Entry 8TOB (electron microscopy, 3.14 A resolution); this record covers chains RA and RB of the 44 polymer chains in the assembly.

== Chain RA ==
Protein: Fimbrial protein
From: Acinetobacter genomosp. 16BJ
UniProt: N9RQW9 (N9RQW9_9GAMM); residues 9-78 here = UniProt positions 9-78
Chain sequence (70 residues; numbered 9 to 78; the number before each row is that of its first residue):
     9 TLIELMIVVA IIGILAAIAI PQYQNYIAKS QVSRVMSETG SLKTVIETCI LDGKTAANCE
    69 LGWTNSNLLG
Cystine bridges: Cys57-Cys67
What the authors report for this chain:
  - post-translational modification sites: Gly78

== Chain RB ==
Protein: Fimbrial protein
From: Acinetobacter genomosp. 16BJ
UniProt: N9RQW9 (N9RQW9_9GAMM); numbering as in UniProt (aligned over 79-147)
Chain sequence (69 residues; row label = number of the first residue in the row):
    79 STAAVTGQTG LTITYPASAT ESAAIQGTFG NSAAIKIKNQ TLTWTRTPEG AWSCATTVEA
   139 KFKPAGCAS
Cystine bridges: Cys132-Cys145
What the authors report for this chain:
  - post-translational modification sites: Ser147

== Interface between chain RA and chain RB ==
Residue-residue contacts - 70 pairs, chain RA then chain RB:
  Gln32(RA) - Lys114(RB)
  Gln32(RA) - Phe140(RB)
  Asn33(RA) - Lys139(RB)
  Asn33(RA) - Phe140(RB)
  Ala36(RA) - Ile115(RB)  hydrophobic
  Lys37(RA) - Lys139(RB)
  Lys37(RA) - Phe140(RB)
  Gln39(RA) - Ser110(RB)
  Gln39(RA) - Ala111(RB)
  Gln39(RA) - Ala112(RB)  hydrogen bond (side chain-backbone)
  Gln39(RA) - Ile115(RB)
  Val40(RA) - Phe107(RB)  hydrophobic
  Val40(RA) - Leu120(RB)  hydrophobic
  Val40(RA) - Pro142(RB)
  Val43(RA) - Phe107(RB)  hydrophobic
  Val43(RA) - Leu120(RB)  hydrophobic
  Met44(RA) - Trp122(RB)
  Met44(RA) - Pro142(RB)  hydrophobic
  Met44(RA) - Gly144(RB)
  Met44(RA) - Cys145(RB)  hydrophobic
  Thr47(RA) - Leu120(RB)
  Thr47(RA) - Trp122(RB)  hydrogen bond
  Gly48(RA) - Trp122(RB)
  Leu50(RA) - Leu89(RB)  hydrophobic
  Leu50(RA) - Ile103(RB)  hydrophobic
  Lys51(RA) - Trp122(RB)
  Lys51(RA) - Trp130(RB)
  Ile54(RA) - Ile91(RB)  hydrophobic
  Ile54(RA) - Ile103(RB)  hydrophobic
  Glu55(RA) - Arg124(RB)  salt bridge
  Glu55(RA) - Trp130(RB)  hydrogen bond
  Cys57(RA) - Tyr93(RB)
  Ile58(RA) - Tyr93(RB)
  Ile58(RA) - Pro94(RB)  hydrophobic
  Ile58(RA) - Arg124(RB)
  Lys62(RA) - Tyr93(RB)  hydrogen bond (backbone-side chain)
  Thr63(RA) - Tyr93(RB)
  Ala64(RA) - Ala81(RB)  hydrogen bond (backbone-backbone)
  Ala64(RA) - Ala82(RB)  hydrogen bond (backbone-backbone)
  Ala64(RA) - Tyr93(RB)
  Ala65(RA) - Thr80(RB)
  Ala65(RA) - Ala82(RB)  hydrophobic
  Cys67(RA) - Thr80(RB)
  Cys67(RA) - Ala81(RB)  hydrogen bond (backbone-backbone)
  Glu68(RA) - Ser79(RB)
  Leu69(RA) - Ser79(RB)  hydrogen bond (backbone-backbone)
  Leu69(RA) - Thr80(RB)
  Leu69(RA) - Ala81(RB)
  Trp71(RA) - Gln86(RB)  hydrogen bond
  Trp71(RA) - Leu89(RB)
  Asn73(RA) - Gly85(RB)
  Asn73(RA) - Gln86(RB)
  Ser74(RA) - Gln86(RB)  hydrogen bond (backbone-side chain)
  Asn75(RA) - Gly108(RB)
  Asn75(RA) - Asn109(RB)  hydrogen bond (backbone-side chain)
  Asn75(RA) - Ser110(RB)  hydrogen bond (backbone-backbone)
  Leu76(RA) - Thr106(RB)
  Leu76(RA) - Phe107(RB)
  Leu76(RA) - Gly108(RB)  hydrogen bond (backbone-backbone)
  Leu76(RA) - Ser110(RB)
  Leu76(RA) - Ala111(RB)
  Leu77(RA) - Gln86(RB)
  Leu77(RA) - Thr87(RB)
  Leu77(RA) - Gly88(RB)
  Leu77(RA) - Thr106(RB)
  Leu77(RA) - Gly108(RB)
  Leu77(RA) - Asn109(RB)
  Gly78(RA) - Gln86(RB)
  Gly78(RA) - Gly105(RB)
  Gly78(RA) - Thr106(RB)
Also at the interface, not in a pair above, chain RA (32 interface residues in all): Gln30, Ser41
Also at the interface, not in a pair above, chain RB (36 interface residues in all): Thr84, Ala101, Gly128, Lys141

== Summary ==
32 residues of chain RA and 36 residues of chain RB are in contact; the contacts include 13 hydrogen bonds and
1 salt bridge. Polar contacts include Glu55(RA)-Arg124(RB), Gln39(RA)-Ala112(RB) and Thr47(RA)-Trp122(RB). The
paper reports modification sites Gly78(RA) and Ser147(RB).
Chain RA is Fimbrial protein and chain RB is Fimbrial protein, both from Acinetobacter genomosp. 16BJ; the
structure, Acinetobacter GP16 Type IV pilus, was determined by electron microscopy (same publication as 8TOC,
8TV9, 8TVA, 8TW2 and 8TWC).
